7YZ2 - chains A and B of the 3 polymer chains in the assembly; structure by X-ray diffraction, 2.20 A resolution.

# Chain A
Protein: Tubulin alpha-1B chain
Organism: Bos taurus
UniProt: P81947 (TBA1B_BOVIN); residues 1-451 here = UniProt positions 1-451
Chain sequence (451 residues; numbered 1 to 451; the number before each row is that of its first residue):
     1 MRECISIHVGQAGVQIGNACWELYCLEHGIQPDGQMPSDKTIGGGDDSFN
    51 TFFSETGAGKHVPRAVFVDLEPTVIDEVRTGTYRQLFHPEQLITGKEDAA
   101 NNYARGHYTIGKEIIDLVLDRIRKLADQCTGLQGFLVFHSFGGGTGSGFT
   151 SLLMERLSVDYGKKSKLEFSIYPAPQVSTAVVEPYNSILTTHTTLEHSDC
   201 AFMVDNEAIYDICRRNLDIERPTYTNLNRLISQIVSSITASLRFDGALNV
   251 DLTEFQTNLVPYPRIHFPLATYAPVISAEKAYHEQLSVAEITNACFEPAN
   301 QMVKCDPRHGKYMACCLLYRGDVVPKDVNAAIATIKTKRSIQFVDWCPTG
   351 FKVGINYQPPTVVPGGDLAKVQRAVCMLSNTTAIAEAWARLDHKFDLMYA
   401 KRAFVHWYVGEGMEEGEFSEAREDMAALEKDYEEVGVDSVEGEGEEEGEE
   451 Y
Disordered / not traced: 41-46, 438-451
Small-molecule neighbours: GTP (guanosine-5'-triphosphate): G10, Q11, A12, Q15, I16, D69, D98, A99, A100, N101, S140, G142, G143, G144, T145, G146, I171, V177, S178, T179, E183, N206, Y224, L227, N228, I231

# Chain B
Protein: Tubulin beta-2B chain
Organism: Bos taurus
UniProt: Q6B856 (TBB2B_BOVIN); numbering as in UniProt (aligned over 1-445)
Chain sequence (445 residues; numbered 1 to 445; the number before each row is that of its first residue):
     1 MREIVHIQAGQCGNQIGAKFWEVISDEHGIDPTGSYHGDSDLQLERINVY
    51 YNEATGNKYVPRAILVDLEPGTMDSVRSGPFGQIFRPDNFVFGQSGAGNN
   101 WAKGHYTEGAELVDSVLDVVRKESESCDCLQGFQLTHSLGGGTGSGMGTL
   151 LISKIREEYPDRIMNTFSVMPSPKVSDTVVEPYNATLSVHQLVENTDETY
   201 CIDNEALYDICFRTLKLTTPTYGDLNHLVSATMSGVTTCLRFPGQLNADL
   251 RKLAVNMVPFPRLHFFMPGFAPLTSRGSQQYRALTVPELTQQMFDSKNMM
   301 AACDPRHGRYLTVAAIFRGRMSMKEVDEQMLNVQNKNSSYFVEWIPNNVK
   351 TAVCDIPPRGLKMSATFIGNSTAIQELFKRISEQFTAMFRRKAFLHWYTG
   401 EGMDEMEFTEAESNMNDLVSEYQQYQDATADEQGEFEEEEGEDEA
Disordered / not traced: 432-445
Curated features (UniProtKB/Swiss-Prot):
  - motif: M1 to I4 (MREI motif)
  - binding site (GTP): Q11, E69, S138, G142, T143, G144, N204, N226
  - binding site (Mg(2+)): E69
  - modified residue: S40 (Phosphoserine), T55 (Phosphothreonine), K58 (N6-acetyllysine), S172 (Phosphoserine), T285 (Phosphothreonine), T290 (Phosphothreonine), R318 (Omega-N-methylarginine), E438 (5-glutamyl polyglutamate)
  - cross-link (Glycyl lysine isopeptide (Lys-Gly)): K58 (interchain with G-Cter in ubiquitin), K324 (interchain with G-Cter in ubiquitin)
Small-molecule neighbours: GDP (guanosine-5'-diphosphate): G10, Q11, C12, Q15, I16, D67, A97, N99, S138, G140, G141, G142, T143, G144, V169, P171, V175, S176, E181, N204, L207, Y222, L225, N226, V229

# Chain A / chain B interface
Contacting residue pairs - 45 pairs, chain A then chain B:
  K96(A) with M1(B)
  E97(A) with M1(B); R162(B), salt bridge
  D98(A) with K252(B), salt bridge
  A100(A) with R251(B); K252(B); V255(B)
  N101(A) with K252(B); N256(B)
  R105(A) with R251(B)
  P175(A) with N347(B)
  S178(A) with K350(B)
  T179(A) with L246(B); N256(B), hydrogen bond (backbone-side chain)
  A180(A) with N256(B)
  V181(A) with N256(B), hydrogen bond (backbone-side chain); I345(B), hydrophobic; P346(B); N347(B)
  V182(A) with V255(B), hydrophobic
  R221(A) with M323(B); D327(B), salt bridge
  K394(A) with N347(B), hydrogen bond
  L397(A) with E343(B); W344(B); P346(B), hydrophobic; A430(B), hydrophobic
  M398(A) with W344(B); P346(B)
  K401(A) with F260(B); W344(B); T429(B), hydrogen bond (side chain-backbone); A430(B)
  A403(A) with P259(B); F260(B), hydrophobic
  F404(A) with V255(B); V258(B); P259(B), hydrogen bond (backbone-backbone)
  H406(A) with V258(B); P259(B); F260(B); P261(B)
  W407(A) with A254(B); V255(B); V258(B), hydrogen bond (side chain-backbone)
Other interface residues (no listed pair), chain A (23 interface residues in all): R402, E411
Other interface residues (no listed pair), chain B (29 interface residues in all): D128, C129, D161, D249, T312, A428, D431

# In short
Chain A and chain B form an interface of 23 and 29 residues respectively, with 6 hydrogen bonds and 3 salt
bridges. Among the polar pairs are E97(A)-R162(B), D98(A)-K252(B) and R221(A)-D327(B). Chain A binds GTP.
Chain B binds GDP.
Chain A is Tubulin alpha-1B chain and chain B is Tubulin beta-2B chain, both from Bos taurus; the structure,
Molecular snapshots of drug release from tubulin: 10 milliseconds after photoactivation, was determined by
X-ray diffraction, deposited together with 7YYY, 7YYZ, 7YZ0, 7YZ1, 7YZ3, 7YZ5 and 7YZ6.
